PDB entry 4WJN | X-ray diffraction, 1.50 A resolution | chains A and B

Chain A:
Molecule: Small ubiquitin-related modifier 1
Source organism: Homo sapiens
Notes: fragment: sumo1
UniProtKB: P63165 (SUMO1_HUMAN); numbering as in UniProt (aligned over 17-97)
Chain sequence (83 residues; each row starts with the number of its first residue):
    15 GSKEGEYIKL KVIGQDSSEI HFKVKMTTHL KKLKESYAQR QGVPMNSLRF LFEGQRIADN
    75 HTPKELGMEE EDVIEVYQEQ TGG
Disordered / not traced: 15-17, 95-97
Construct notes: expression tag (15-16); engineered mutation Ala52 (Cys in P63165)
UniProt features mapped onto this chain:
  - region: Lys37 to Met40 (Microbial infection: Interaction with Tula hantavirus)
  - site: Phe36 (Interaction with PIAS2)
  - modified residue: Ser32 (Phosphoserine)
  - cross-link: Lys17 (Glycyl lysine isopeptide (Lys-Gly) (interchain with G-Cter in SUMO2)), Lys23 (Glycyl lysine isopeptide (Lys-Gly) (interchain with G-Cter in SUMO2)), Lys25 (Glycyl lysine isopeptide (Lys-Gly) (interchain with G-Cter in SUMO1)), Lys37 (Glycyl lysine isopeptide (Lys-Gly) (interchain with G-Cter in SUMO2)), Lys39 (Glycyl lysine isopeptide (Lys-Gly) (interchain with G-Cter in SUMO2)), Lys45 (Glycyl lysine isopeptide (Lys-Gly) (interchain with G-Cter in SUMO2)), Lys46 (Glycyl lysine isopeptide (Lys-Gly) (interchain with G-Cter in SUMO2)), Gly97 (Glycyl lysine isopeptide (Gly-Lys) (interchain with K-? in acceptor proteins))
From the paper describing this entry:
  - mutagenesis - K37A/K39A, K37A/K39A/K45A/K46A, K45A/K46A: decreased binding to Protein PML (chain B)

Chain B:
Molecule: Protein PML
Source organism: Homo sapiens
Notes: fragment: pml
UniProtKB: P29590 (PML_HUMAN); residues 2-28 here correspond to UniProt positions 547-573 (UniProt number = residue number + 545)
Chain sequence (29 residues; numbered 1 to 29; the number before each row is that of its first residue):
     1 GSGAGEAEER VVVISSSEDS DAENSSSRY
Disordered / not traced: 1-6, 18-23
Construct notes: expression tag (1, 29)
Modified / non-standard residues: Ser15, Ser16, Ser17, Ser20 (phosphoserine; SEP)
UniProt features mapped onto this chain:
  - region: Val11 to Ser17 (Sumo interaction motif (SIM))
  - site: Ala7, Glu8 (Breakpoint for translocation to form PML-RARA oncogene in type B APL)
  - modified residue: Ser20 (Phosphoserine)
From the paper describing this entry:
  - post-translational modification sites: Ser15, Ser16, Ser17

How chain A and chain B interact:
Contacting residue pairs (24):
  Tyr21(A) - Val13(B)
  Tyr21(A) - Ile14(B)
  Lys23(A) - Glu9(B)  salt bridge
  Lys23(A) - Val11(B)
  Glu33(A) - Arg10(B)  hydrogen bond (backbone-side chain)
  Ile34(A) - Arg10(B)
  Ile34(A) - Val12(B)  hydrophobic
  His35(A) - Arg10(B)  hydrogen bond (backbone-backbone)
  His35(A) - Val11(B)
  His35(A) - Val12(B)  hydrogen bond (backbone-backbone)
  Phe36(A) - Val12(B)
  Phe36(A) - Ile14(B)  hydrophobic
  Lys37(A) - Val12(B)  hydrogen bond (backbone-backbone)
  Lys37(A) - Val13(B)
  Lys37(A) - Ile14(B)  hydrogen bond (backbone-backbone)
  Val38(A) - Ile14(B)  hydrophobic
  Thr42(A) - Ile14(B)
  His43(A) - Ser17(B)
  Lys46(A) - Ile14(B)
  Lys46(A) - Ser15(B)  hydrogen bond (side chain-backbone)
  Lys46(A) - Ser16(B)  hydrogen bond (side chain-backbone)
  Ser50(A) - Val12(B)
  Ser50(A) - Ile14(B)
  Arg54(A) - Val12(B)
Interface residues without a listed pair, chain A (15 interface residues in all): Ser32, Leu47
From the paper, about this interface:
  - pairs named by the authors: Glu33(A)-Arg10(B) (backbone contact), Lys37(A)-Val13(B) (hydrophobic contact), His43(A)-Ser17(B) (hydrogen bond), Lys46(A)-Ser15(B) (hydrogen bond)
  - interface residues, chain A: Lys23(A), Ile34(A), His35(A), Phe36(A), Val38(A), His43(A), Lys46(A), Leu47(A), Arg54(A)
  - interface residues, chain B: Val12(B), Ile14(B)

In short:
15 residues of chain A and 9 residues of chain B are in contact; the contacts include 7 hydrogen bonds and 1
salt bridge. Polar contacts include Lys23(A)-Glu9(B), Glu33(A)-Arg10(B) and Lys46(A)-Ser15(B). The authors
report a backbone contact between Glu33(A) and Arg10(B); a hydrophobic contact between Lys37(A) and Val13(B);
hydrogen bonds between His43(A) and Ser17(B) and Lys46(A) and Ser15(B). From the paper: K37A/K39A,
K37A/K39A/K45A/K46A and K45A/K46A of chain A reduce binding to Protein PML (chain B); interface residues
Lys23(A), Ile34(A) and Val12(B) among others.
Here chain A is Small ubiquitin-related modifier 1 and chain B is Protein PML, both from Homo sapiens. Entry
4WJN (Crystal structure of SUMO1 in complex with phosphorylated PML) was determined by X-ray diffraction,
deposited together with 4WJO, 4WJP and 4WJQ.
